PDB entry 4YMB | X-ray diffraction, 1.93 A resolution | chains A and B

# Chain A (and B)
Name: Glutamate receptor ionotropic, kainate 1
From: Rattus norvegicus
Notes: chain B of this document is another copy of the same molecule, construct and numbering; everything in this record applies to it too
Reference sequence: P22756 (GRIK1_RAT), isoform P22756-3; the construct has insertions or renumbered stretches relative to UniProt, so the offset changes along the chain: 2-116 = UniProt 445-559; 119-257 = UniProt 682-820
Amino-acid sequence (257 residues; row label = number of the first residue in the row):
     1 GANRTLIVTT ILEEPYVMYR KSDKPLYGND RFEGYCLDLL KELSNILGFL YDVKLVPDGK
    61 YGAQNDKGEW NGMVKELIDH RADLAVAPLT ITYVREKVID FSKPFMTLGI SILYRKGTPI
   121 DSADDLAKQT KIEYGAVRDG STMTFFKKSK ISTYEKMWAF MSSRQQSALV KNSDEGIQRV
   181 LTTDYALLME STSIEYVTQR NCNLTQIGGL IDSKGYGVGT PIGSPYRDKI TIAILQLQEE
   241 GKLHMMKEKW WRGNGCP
Unresolved in the structure: 1-3, 254-255 (chain B: 1, 257)
Disulfide bonds: C202-C256
Differences from the reference sequence: expression tag (1); variant G34 (Ala477 in P22756); linker (117-118)
Small-molecule neighbours: 4E7 ((3R,4S)-3-(3-carboxyphenyl)-4-propyl-L-proline): E13, Y16, Y61, P88, L89, T90, R95, V137, G140, S141, T142, S173, M189, E190, S193, Y216
Curated features (UniProtKB/Swiss-Prot):
  - binding site (L-glutamate): P88, T90, R95, S141, T142, E190
  - glycosylation (N-linked (GlcNAc...) asparagine): N3, N203
  - modified residue: S162 (Phosphoserine), T198 (Phosphothreonine)

# Chain A / chain B interface
Pairs across the interface - 33 pairs, chain A then chain B:
  I91(A) - K103(B)
  I91(A) - L235(B)  hydrophobic
  T92(A) - E239(B)
  Y93(A) - I232(B)  hydrophobic
  Y93(A) - Q236(B)
  Y93(A) - E239(B)  hydrogen bond (backbone-side chain)
  E96(A) - K103(B)  salt bridge
  E96(A) - T231(B)
  E96(A) - I232(B)
  E96(A) - L235(B)
  K97(A) - I232(B)
  F101(A) - K103(B)  hydrogen bond (backbone-side chain)
  S102(A) - K103(B)
  K103(A) - I91(B)
  K103(A) - E96(B)  salt bridge
  K103(A) - F101(B)  hydrogen bond (side chain-backbone)
  K103(A) - S102(B)  hydrogen bond (side chain-backbone)
  T107(A) - T107(B)
  S213(A) - Q238(B)  hydrogen bond (backbone-side chain)
  K214(A) - Q238(B)
  R227(A) - R227(B)
  R227(A) - D228(B)  salt bridge
  D228(A) - R227(B)  salt bridge
  T231(A) - E96(B)
  I232(A) - Y93(B)  hydrophobic
  I232(A) - E96(B)
  L235(A) - I91(B)  hydrophobic
  L235(A) - T92(B)
  L235(A) - E96(B)
  Q238(A) - S213(B)  hydrogen bond (side chain-backbone)
  Q238(A) - K214(B)
  E239(A) - T92(B)
  E239(A) - Y93(B)  hydrogen bond (side chain-backbone)
Also at the interface, not in a pair above, chain A (22 interface residues in all): D100, P104, F145, Q236
Also at the interface, not in a pair above, chain B (21 interface residues in all): K97, D100, P104

# Summary
22 residues of chain A and 21 residues of chain B are in contact; the contacts include 7 hydrogen bonds and 4
salt bridges. Polar pairs include E96(A)-K103(B), R227(A)-D228(B) and Y93(A)-E239(B). Bound to chain A:
compound 4E7. From UniProt: 6 L-glutamate-binding residues on chain A.
Chain A and chain B are both Glutamate receptor ionotropic, kainate 1 (Rattus norvegicus); the structure,
Structure of the ligand-binding domain of GluK1 in complex with the antagonist CNG10111, was determined by
X-ray diffraction (same publication as 4YMA).
